Entry 4KD7 (X-ray diffraction, 2.71 A resolution); this record covers chain A.

Chain A:
Name: Dihydrofolate reductase
From: Homo sapiens
Notes: EC 1.5.1.3
UniProtKB: P00374 (DYR_HUMAN); residues 1-186 here correspond to UniProt positions 2-187 (UniProt number = residue number + 1)
Chain sequence (186 residues; row label = number of the first residue in the row):
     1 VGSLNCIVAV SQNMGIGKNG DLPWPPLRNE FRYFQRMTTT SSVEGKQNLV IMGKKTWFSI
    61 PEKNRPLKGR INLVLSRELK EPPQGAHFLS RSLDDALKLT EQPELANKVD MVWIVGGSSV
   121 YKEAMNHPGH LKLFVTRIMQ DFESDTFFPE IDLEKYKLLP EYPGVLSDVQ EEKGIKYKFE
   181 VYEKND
Ligand contacts:
  - 9DR (6-ethyl-5-{3-[3-methoxy-5-(pyridin-4-yl)phenyl]prop-1-yn-1-yl}pyrimidine-2,4-diamine): Ile7, Val8, Ala9, Asp21, Leu22, Glu30, Phe31, Phe34, Gln35, Thr56, Ser59, Ile60, Pro61, Asn64, Leu67, Val115, Tyr121, Thr136
  - NADPH (NDP; NADPH dihydro-nicotinamide-adenine-dinucleotide phosphate): Ile7, Val8, Ala9, Ile16, Gly17, Lys18, Gly20, Asp21, Leu22, Trp24, Gly53, Lys54, Lys55, Thr56, Ser59, Leu75, Ser76, Arg77, Glu78, Arg91, Ser92, Leu93, Val115, Gly116, Gly117, Ser118, Ser119, Val120, Tyr121, Glu123, Thr146

In short:
Chain A binds NADPH and compound 9DR.
Chain A is Dihydrofolate reductase (Homo sapiens); the structure, Human dihydrofolate reductase complexed with
NADPH and 5-{3-[3-methoxy-5(pyridine-4-yl)phenyl]prop-1-yn-1-yl}-6-ethyl-pyrimidine-2,4-diamine, was
determined by X-ray diffraction, deposited together with 4KAK, 4KBN, 4KEB and 4KFJ.
